8U7Z - chains B4 and K4 of the 15 polymer chains in the assembly; structure by electron microscopy, 2.97 A resolution.

[Chain B4]
Molecule: Guanine nucleotide-binding protein G(I)/G(S)/G(T) subunit beta-1
From: Homo sapiens
UniProt: P62873 (GBB1_HUMAN); numbering as in UniProt (aligned over 1-340)
Amino-acid sequence (340 residues; each row starts with the number of its first residue):
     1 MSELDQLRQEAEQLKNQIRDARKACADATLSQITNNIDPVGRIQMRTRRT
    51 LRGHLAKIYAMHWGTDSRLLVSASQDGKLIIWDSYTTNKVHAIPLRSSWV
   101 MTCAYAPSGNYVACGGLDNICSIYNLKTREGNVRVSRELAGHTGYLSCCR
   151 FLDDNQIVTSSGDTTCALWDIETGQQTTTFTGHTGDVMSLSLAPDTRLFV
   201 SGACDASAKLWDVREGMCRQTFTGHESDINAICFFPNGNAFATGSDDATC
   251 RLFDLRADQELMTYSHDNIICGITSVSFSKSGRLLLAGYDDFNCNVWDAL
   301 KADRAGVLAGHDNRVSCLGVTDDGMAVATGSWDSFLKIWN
Not modelled in the structure: 1
Curated features (UniProtKB/Swiss-Prot):
  - modified residue: Ser2 (N-acetylserine), His266 (Phosphohistidine)
  - natural variant: Leu30 (L30F: In MRD42; uncertain significance), Arg52 (R52G: In MRD42), Gly64 (G64V: In MRD42), Asp76 (D76E: In MRD42; D76G: In MRD42), Gly77 (G77S: In MRD42), Lys78 (K78R: In MRD42), Ile80 (I80N: In MRD42; I80T: In MRD42), His91 (H91R: In MRD42; uncertain significance), Ala92 (A92T: In MRD42), Pro94 (P94S: In MRD42), Leu95 (L95P: In MRD42), Arg96 (R96L: In MRD42), 5 further natural variant entries in UniProt
What the authors report for this chain:
  - mutagenesis - K78E, K89E, A92D: abolished catalytic activity (ubiquitylation activity)
  - mutagenesis - K78E, K89E, A92D: abolished catalytic activity with BTB/POZ domain-containing protein KCTD5 (chain K4)
  - post-translational modification sites: Lys23

[Chain K4]
Molecule: BTB/POZ domain-containing protein KCTD5
From: Homo sapiens
UniProt: Q9NXV2 (KCTD5_HUMAN); residues 1-234 here = UniProt positions 1-234
Amino-acid sequence (234 residues; row label = number of the first residue in the row):
     1 MAENHCELLSPARGGIGAGLGGGLCRRCSAGLGALAQRPGSVSKWVRLNV
    51 GGTYFLTTRQTLCRDPKSFLYRLCQADPDLDSDKDETGAYLIDRDPTYFG
   101 PVLNYLRHGKLVINKDLAEEGVLEEAEFYNITSLIKLVKDKIRERDSKTS
   151 QVPVKHVYRVLQCQEEELTQMVSTMSDGWKFEQLVSIGSSYNYGNEDQAE
   201 FLCVVSKELHNTPYGTASEPSEKAKILQERGSRM
Not modelled in the structure: 1-151, 234
Curated features (UniProtKB/Swiss-Prot):
  - modified residue: Ala2 (N-acetylalanine), Ser10 (Phosphoserine)
What the authors report for this chain:
  - mutagenesis - F128A, L161R: abolished catalytic activity (ubiquitylation activity)
  - mutagenesis - L209*: decreased catalytic activity (activity)
  - mutagenesis - L161R: abolished catalytic activity with Guanine nucleotide-binding protein G(I)/G(S)/G(T) subunit beta-1 (chain B4)
  - mutagenesis - L209* (10-fold): decreased binding to Guanine nucleotide-binding protein G(I)/G(S)/G(T) subunit beta-1 (chain B4)
  - mutagenesis - L209*: decreased catalytic activity with Guanine nucleotide-binding protein G(I)/G(S)/G(T) subunit beta-1 (chain B4)
  - mutagenesis - F128A: unchanged binding to Gbeta 

[Chain B4 / chain K4 interface]
Pairs across the interface (59; chain B4 residue first):
  Arg52(B4) with Gln162(K4); Ser190(K4); Tyr191(K4), hydrogen bond
  Gly53(B4) with Gln162(K4)
  Leu55(B4) with Gln162(K4)
  Lys57(B4) with Gly231(K4), hydrogen bond (side chain-backbone)
  Tyr59(B4) with Gly231(K4)
  Gln75(B4) with Gly231(K4)
  Asp76(B4) with Arg159(K4), hydrogen bond (backbone-side chain)
  Gly77(B4) with Arg159(K4)
  Lys78(B4) with Val160(K4); Leu161(K4)
  Thr87(B4) with Gln164(K4)
  Asn88(B4) with Gln164(K4); Glu167(K4), hydrogen bond
  Lys89(B4) with Gln162(K4), hydrogen bond (side chain-backbone); Glu167(K4); Met171(K4)
  Ala92(B4) with Leu161(K4); Met171(K4), hydrophobic; Met175(K4)
  Pro94(B4) with Arg159(K4); Met175(K4); Trp179(K4), hydrogen bond (backbone-side chain); Val205(K4), hydrophobic
  Leu95(B4) with Arg159(K4), hydrogen bond (backbone-side chain); Trp179(K4)
  Arg96(B4) with Val157(K4); Arg159(K4); Trp179(K4); Lys207(K4); Leu209(K4)
  Ser97(B4) with Arg159(K4), hydrogen bond (backbone-side chain)
  Ser98(B4) with Arg159(K4)
  Trp99(B4) with Gln228(K4); Gly231(K4)
  Met101(B4) with Leu227(K4), hydrophobic
  Leu117(B4) with Ala224(K4), hydrophobic; Gln228(K4)
  Gly131(B4) with Thr174(K4)
  Asn132(B4) with Thr174(K4); Ser176(K4), hydrogen bond
  Val133(B4) with Thr174(K4); Ser176(K4), hydrogen bond (backbone-side chain)
  Arg134(B4) with Ser176(K4); Asp177(K4)
  Val135(B4) with Asp177(K4), hydrogen bond (backbone-side chain)
  Tyr145(B4) with Lys223(K4); Ala224(K4), hydrophobic; Leu227(K4), hydrophobic
  Asp186(B4) with Lys223(K4)
  Met188(B4) with Lys223(K4)
  Asp228(B4) with Lys223(K4), salt bridge
  Asp246(B4) with Arg230(K4), salt bridge
  Asp290(B4) with Arg230(K4), salt bridge
  Arg314(B4) with Arg230(K4)
  Trp332(B4) with Arg230(K4); Gly231(K4); Arg233(K4)
Other interface residues (no listed pair), chain B4 (37 interface residues in all): Val90, Thr143, Gly162
Other interface residues (no listed pair), chain K4 (31 interface residues in all): Cys163, Glu166, Gln170, Glu219, Ser221, Ser232
Interface features reported in the paper:
  - hot spots on chain B4 (mutagenesis) - K78E, K89E, A92D: abolished binding to BTB/POZ domain-containing protein KCTD5 (chain K4)
  - hot spots on chain K4 (mutagenesis) - L161R: abolished binding to Guanine nucleotide-binding protein G(I)/G(S)/G(T) subunit beta-1 (chain B4)

[In short]
Chain B4 and chain K4 form an interface of 37 and 31 residues respectively, with 11 hydrogen bonds and 3 salt
bridges. Among the polar pairs are Asp228(B4)-Lys223(K4), Asp246(B4)-Arg230(K4) and Asp290(B4)-Arg230(K4). The
paper reports that K78E, K89E and A92D of chain B4 abolish catalytic activity (ubiquitylation activity); a
modification site at Lys23(B4); 6 substitutions were tested in all.
Here chain B4 is Guanine nucleotide-binding protein G(I)/G(S)/G(T) subunit beta-1 and chain K4 is BTB/POZ
domain-containing protein KCTD5, both from Homo sapiens. Entry 8U7Z (KCTD5/Cullin3/Gbeta1gamma2 Complex: Local
Refinment of KCTD5(CTD)/Gbeta1gamma2) was determined by electron microscopy, deposited together with 8U80,
8U81, 8U82, 8U83 and 8U84.
